Entry 7NJO (electron microscopy, 2.92 A resolution); this record covers chains A and D of the 20 polymer chains in the assembly.

[Chain A]
Protein: ATP synthase subunit alpha
From: Mycolicibacterium smegmatis (strain ATCC 700084 / mc(2)155)
Notes: EC 7.1.2.2
UniProt: A0R202 (ATPA_MYCS2); residues 1-548 here = UniProt positions 1-548
Amino-acid sequence (548 residues; numbered 1 to 548; the number before each row is that of its first residue):
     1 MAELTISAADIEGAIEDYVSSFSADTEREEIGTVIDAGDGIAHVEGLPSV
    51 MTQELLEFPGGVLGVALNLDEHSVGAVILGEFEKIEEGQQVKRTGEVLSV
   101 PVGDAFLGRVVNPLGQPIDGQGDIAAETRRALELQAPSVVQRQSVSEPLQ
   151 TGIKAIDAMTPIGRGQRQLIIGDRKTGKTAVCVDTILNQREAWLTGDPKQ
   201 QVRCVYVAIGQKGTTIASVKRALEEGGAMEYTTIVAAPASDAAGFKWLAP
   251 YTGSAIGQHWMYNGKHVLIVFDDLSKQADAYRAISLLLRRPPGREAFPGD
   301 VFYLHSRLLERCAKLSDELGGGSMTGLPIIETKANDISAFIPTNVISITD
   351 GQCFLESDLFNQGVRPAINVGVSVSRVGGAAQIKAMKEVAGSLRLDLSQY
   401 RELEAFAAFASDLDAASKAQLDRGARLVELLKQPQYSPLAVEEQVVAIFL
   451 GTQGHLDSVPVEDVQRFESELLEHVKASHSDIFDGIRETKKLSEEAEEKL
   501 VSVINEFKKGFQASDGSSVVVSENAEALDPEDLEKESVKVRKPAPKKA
Unresolved in the structure: 1-4, 23-27, 407-411, 522-548
Bound ions: Mg2+: T179 (together with ATP)
Ligand contacts: ATP (adenosine-5'-triphosphate): D173, R174, K175, T176, G177, K178, T179, A180, F360, R365, P366, Q433, P434, Q435
Curated features (UniProtKB/Swiss-Prot):
  - binding site (ATP): G172 to T179
  - site: S373 (Required for activity)

[Chain D]
Protein: ATP synthase subunit beta
From: Mycolicibacterium smegmatis (strain ATCC 700084 / mc(2)155)
Notes: EC 7.1.2.2
UniProt: A0R200 (ATPB_MYCS2); residue numbers follow UniProt; this construct covers 1-475
Amino-acid sequence (475 residues; each row starts with the number of its first residue):
     1 MTATAEKTAGRVVRITGPVVDVEFPRGSVPELFNALHAEITFGALAKTLT
    51 LEVAQHLGDSLVRCISMQPTDGLVRGVEVTDTGASISVPVGDGVKGHVFN
   101 ALGDCLDDPGYGKDFEHWSIHRKPPAFSDLEPRTEMLETGLKVVDLLTPY
   151 VRGGKIALFGGAGVGKTVLIQEMINRIARNFGGTSVFAGVGERTREGNDL
   201 WVELADANVLKDTALVFGQMDEPPGTRMRVALSALTMAEFFRDEQGQDVL
   251 LFIDNIFRFTQAGSEVSTLLGRMPSAVGYQPTLADEMGELQERITSTRGR
   301 SITSMQAVYVPADDYTDPAPATTFAHLDATTELSRAVFSKGIFPAVDPLA
   351 SSSTILDPAIVGDEHYRVAQEVIRILQRYKDLQDIIAILGIDELSEEDKQ
   401 LVNRARRIERFLSQNMMAAEQFTGQPGSTVPLKETIEAFDKLTKGEFDHL
   451 PEQAFFLIGGLDDLAKKAESLGAKL
Unresolved in the structure: 1-7
Bound ions: Mg2+: T167 (together with ADP)
Ligand contacts: ADP (adenosine-5'-diphosphate): G161, A162, G163, V164, G165, K166, T167, V168, E196, F338, F343, M416, A419, F422, T423

[How chain A and chain D interact]
Contacting residue pairs (82; chain A residue first):
  I35(A) - G58(D)
  D36(A) - H56(D)
  D36(A) - L57(D)
  A37(A) - Q55(D)
  A37(A) - H56(D)  hydrogen bond (backbone-backbone)
  D39(A) - Q55(D)  hydrogen bond
  D39(A) - R272(D)  salt bridge
  E81(A) - K123(D)
  F82(A) - L32(D)
  E83(A) - F33(D)
  E83(A) - K123(D)  salt bridge
  I85(A) - L32(D)
  E86(A) - V29(D)
  E86(A) - E31(D)
  E86(A) - H56(D)
  E87(A) - V29(D)
  E87(A) - H56(D)  hydrogen bond (backbone-side chain)
  E87(A) - G58(D)
  E87(A) - D59(D)  hydrogen bond (side chain-backbone)
  E87(A) - S60(D)  hydrogen bond (side chain-backbone)
  V110(A) - F127(D)  hydrophobic
  I118(A) - F127(D)
  I118(A) - S128(D)  hydrogen bond (backbone-side chain)
  D119(A) - S128(D)
  G120(A) - S128(D)
  R174(A) - F324(D)
  R174(A) - T330(D)
  R174(A) - E332(D)  salt bridge
  R174(A) - A350(D)
  R174(A) - S352(D)  hydrogen bond
  K175(A) - S352(D)
  K175(A) - T354(D)
  K212(A) - E292(D)
  K212(A) - A325(D)
  K212(A) - H326(D)
  K212(A) - L327(D)
  K212(A) - D328(D)  salt bridge
  G213(A) - F127(D)
  G213(A) - L130(D)
  G213(A) - E292(D)  hydrogen bond (backbone-side chain)
  T214(A) - L130(D)
  T214(A) - T295(D)
  I216(A) - F127(D)  hydrophobic
  A217(A) - F127(D)
  S218(A) - P132(D)
  R221(A) - E131(D)  salt bridge
  R221(A) - P132(D)
  A239(A) - G288(D)
  A239(A) - H326(D)
  S240(A) - P124(D)
  S240(A) - E292(D)
  A243(A) - D285(D)
  K246(A) - A284(D)
  K246(A) - D285(D)  salt bridge
  K276(A) - A325(D)
  R282(A) - S275(D)  hydrogen bond
  R282(A) - A276(D)
  A283(A) - P281(D)
  L286(A) - P274(D)
  L286(A) - S275(D)
  L286(A) - P281(D)  hydrophobic
  L287(A) - P281(D)  hydrophobic
  L287(A) - T282(D)
  R289(A) - G271(D)  hydrogen bond (side chain-backbone)
  R289(A) - M273(D)
  P292(A) - M273(D)
  E295(A) - A276(D)
  A296(A) - S275(D)
  A296(A) - A276(D)
  K333(A) - T316(D)  hydrogen bond (side chain-backbone)
  K333(A) - A321(D)
  A334(A) - T316(D)
  D358(A) - Q377(D)  hydrogen bond
  D358(A) - K380(D)  salt bridge
  N361(A) - L349(D)  hydrogen bond (side chain-backbone)
  N361(A) - I373(D)
  N361(A) - R374(D)
  N361(A) - Q377(D)  hydrogen bond
  Q362(A) - R374(D)
  Q362(A) - D381(D)
  R365(A) - Y366(D)
  R365(A) - Q370(D)  hydrogen bond
Interface residues without a listed pair, chain A (48 interface residues in all): G38, Q211, P238, D241, A242, R290
Interface residues without a listed pair, chain D (56 interface residues in all): P30, A54, L61, E289, P318, T322

[In short]
48 residues of chain A and 56 residues of chain D are in contact; the contacts include 15 hydrogen bonds and 7
salt bridges. Among the polar pairs are D39(A)-R272(D), E83(A)-K123(D) and R174(A)-E332(D). Chain A binds ATP.
Chain D binds ADP.
Here chain A is ATP synthase subunit alpha and chain D is ATP synthase subunit beta, both from
Mycolicibacterium smegmatis (strain ATCC 700084 / mc(2)155). Entry 7NJO (Mycobacterium smegmatis ATP synthase
state 1e) was determined by electron microscopy, deposited together with 7NJK, 7NJL, 7NJM, 7NJN, 7NJP, 7NJQ
and 20 further entries.
